8Q04 - chains A and P of the 16 polymer chains in the assembly; structure by electron microscopy, 2.39 A resolution.

Chain A:
Molecule: Ribulose bisphosphate carboxylase large chain
From: Chlorella sorokiniana
Notes: EC 4.1.1.39
UniProt: W8SUA8 (W8SUA8_CHLSO); residue numbers follow UniProt; this construct covers 1-475
Chain sequence (475 residues; numbered 1 to 475; the number before each row is that of its first residue):
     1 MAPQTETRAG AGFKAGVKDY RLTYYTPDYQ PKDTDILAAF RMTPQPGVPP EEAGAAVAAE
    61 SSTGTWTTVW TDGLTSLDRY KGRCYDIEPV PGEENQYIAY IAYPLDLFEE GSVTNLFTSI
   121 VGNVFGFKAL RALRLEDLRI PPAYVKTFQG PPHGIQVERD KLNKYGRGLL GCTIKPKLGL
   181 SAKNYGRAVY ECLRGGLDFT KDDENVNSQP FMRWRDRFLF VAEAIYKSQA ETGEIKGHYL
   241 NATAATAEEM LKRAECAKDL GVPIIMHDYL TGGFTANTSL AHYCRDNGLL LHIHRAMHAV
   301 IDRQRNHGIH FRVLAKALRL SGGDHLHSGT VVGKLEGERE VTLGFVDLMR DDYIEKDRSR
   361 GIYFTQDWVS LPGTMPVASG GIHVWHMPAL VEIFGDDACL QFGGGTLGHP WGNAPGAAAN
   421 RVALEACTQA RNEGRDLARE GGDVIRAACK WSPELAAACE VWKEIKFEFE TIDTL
Not modelled in the structure: 1-21, 60-78, 461-475

Chain P:
Molecule: Ribulose bisphosphate carboxylase small subunit, chloroplastic
From: Chlorella sorokiniana
UniProt: A0A2P6U2H5 (A0A2P6U2H5_CHLSO); residues -42 to 140 here correspond to UniProt positions 602-784 (UniProt number = residue number + 644)
Chain sequence (183 residues; numbered -42 to 140; the number before each row is that of its first residue; numbers below 1 keep their minus sign (Met-42 is residue -42)):
   -42 MACTIAAVAP VAVRPVAATP LKQARNTFAA RTVSNATIKK TTAMQVWTPL NNKFFETFSY
    18 LPPMTDAEIS RQVDYIVSNG WTPCLEFAGA ESAYTSNENC VRMQNTTCLY YDNRYWTMWK
    78 LPMFGCTDGG QVLREVQACR RAFPDAYIRV VGFDPVRQVQ VSGFLVNRPA SVRDYQGPST
   138 RSV
Not modelled in the structure: -42 to 1, 77-82
Sequence notes: conflict Ala-25 (Gly619 in A0A2P6U2H5), Thr-24 (Ala620 in A0A2P6U2H5), Ser35 (Gly679 in A0A2P6U2H5), Leu90 (Ile734 in A0A2P6U2H5), Ala127 (Ser771 in A0A2P6U2H5)

How chain A and chain P interact:
Residue-residue contacts (74):
  Gln156(A) - Val116(P)
  Gln156(A) - Gln117(P)
  Lys161(A) - Leu66(P)
  Lys161(A) - Arg71(P)  hydrogen bond (backbone-side chain)
  Leu162(A) - Glu13(P)
  Asn163(A) - Glu13(P)
  Asn163(A) - Arg71(P)  hydrogen bond (side chain-backbone)
  Lys164(A) - Glu13(P)
  Tyr165(A) - Thr14(P)  hydrogen bond (backbone-side chain)
  Tyr165(A) - Gln117(P)  hydrogen bond
  Tyr165(A) - Val118(P)
  Tyr165(A) - Ser119(P)
  Tyr165(A) - Gly120(P)
  Gly166(A) - Val118(P)
  Arg167(A) - Glu13(P)  salt bridge
  Arg194(A) - Trp4(P)  hydrogen bond (side chain-backbone)
  Arg194(A) - Thr5(P)
  Arg194(A) - Pro6(P)
  Gly195(A) - Tyr17(P)
  Gly196(A) - Tyr17(P)
  Gln229(A) - Tyr68(P)  hydrogen bond
  Ala230(A) - Lys10(P)  hydrogen bond (backbone-side chain)
  Glu231(A) - Pro6(P)
  Glu231(A) - Asn9(P)
  Glu231(A) - Lys10(P)  hydrogen bond (backbone-side chain)
  Thr232(A) - Lys10(P)
  Thr232(A) - Phe11(P)  hydrogen bond (backbone-backbone)
  Gly233(A) - Lys10(P)
  Gly233(A) - Thr52(P)
  Glu234(A) - Phe11(P)
  Glu234(A) - Glu13(P)  hydrogen bond (side chain-backbone)
  Glu234(A) - Tyr17(P)  hydrogen bond
  Ile235(A) - Tyr68(P)  hydrophobic
  Ile235(A) - Arg71(P)
  Lys258(A) - Asn62(P)  hydrogen bond
  Lys258(A) - Thr63(P)  hydrogen bond (backbone-side chain)
  Lys258(A) - Cys65(P)  hydrogen bond (backbone-side chain)
  Gly261(A) - Cys65(P)
  Val262(A) - Cys65(P)  hydrogen bond (backbone-side chain)
  Pro263(A) - Leu66(P)  hydrophobic
  Asn287(A) - Thr63(P)
  Gly288(A) - Cys65(P)
  Gly288(A) - Leu66(P)
  Leu289(A) - Cys65(P)  hydrophobic
  Leu290(A) - Leu66(P)  hydrophobic
  Trp411(A) - Gln2(P)
  Ala414(A) - Trp4(P)  hydrophobic
  Ala418(A) - Trp4(P)  hydrophobic
  Arg421(A) - Glu13(P)  hydrogen bond (side chain-backbone)
  Arg421(A) - Tyr17(P)
  Val422(A) - Tyr17(P)
  Glu425(A) - Glu13(P)
  Glu425(A) - Thr14(P)
  Glu425(A) - Phe15(P)  hydrogen bond (side chain-backbone)
  Glu425(A) - Ser16(P)  hydrogen bond (side chain-backbone)
  Glu425(A) - Tyr17(P)  hydrogen bond (side chain-backbone)
  Glu425(A) - Leu18(P)
  Ala426(A) - Leu18(P)
  Gln429(A) - Phe15(P)
  Gln429(A) - Leu18(P)
  Gln429(A) - Glu25(P)
  Gln429(A) - Gln29(P)
  Arg431(A) - Tyr32(P)
  Asn432(A) - Phe15(P)
  Asn432(A) - Gln29(P)  hydrogen bond
  Asn432(A) - Tyr32(P)
  Glu433(A) - Arg28(P)  salt bridge
  Trp451(A) - Tyr17(P)
  Trp451(A) - Leu18(P)  hydrophobic
  Trp451(A) - Pro19(P)
  Pro453(A) - Pro135(P)
  Glu454(A) - Trp4(P)
  Glu454(A) - Arg138(P)
  Glu454(A) - Ser139(P)  hydrogen bond
Interface residues without a listed pair, chain A (47 interface residues in all): His153, Asp160, Lys236, Ala257, Asp259, Pro415, Thr428
Interface residues without a listed pair, chain P (37 interface residues in all): Phe12, Met21, Thr64, Arg106

Overview:
Chain A and chain P form an interface of 47 and 37 residues respectively; the contacts include 21 hydrogen
bonds and 2 salt bridges. Polar pairs include Arg167(A)-Glu13(P), Glu433(A)-Arg28(P) and Lys161(A)-Arg71(P).
Chain A is Ribulose bisphosphate carboxylase large chain and chain P is Ribulose bisphosphate carboxylase
small subunit, chloroplastic, both from Chlorella sorokiniana; the structure, Chlorella sorokiniana Rubisco:
D4 symmetry imposed, was determined by electron microscopy, deposited together with 8Q05.
